7TZO - chains A and B of the 8 polymer chains in the assembly; structure by electron microscopy, 3.28 A resolution.

[Chain A (and B)]
Protein: Serine/threonine-protein kinase mTOR
From: Homo sapiens
Notes: EC 2.7.11.1; chain B of this document is another copy of the same molecule, construct and numbering; everything in this record applies to it too
Reference sequence: P42345 (MTOR_HUMAN); residue numbers follow UniProt; this construct covers 1-2549
Chain sequence (2674 residues; numbered -124 to 2549; the number before each row is that of its first residue; numbers below 1 keep their minus sign (Met-124 is residue -124)):
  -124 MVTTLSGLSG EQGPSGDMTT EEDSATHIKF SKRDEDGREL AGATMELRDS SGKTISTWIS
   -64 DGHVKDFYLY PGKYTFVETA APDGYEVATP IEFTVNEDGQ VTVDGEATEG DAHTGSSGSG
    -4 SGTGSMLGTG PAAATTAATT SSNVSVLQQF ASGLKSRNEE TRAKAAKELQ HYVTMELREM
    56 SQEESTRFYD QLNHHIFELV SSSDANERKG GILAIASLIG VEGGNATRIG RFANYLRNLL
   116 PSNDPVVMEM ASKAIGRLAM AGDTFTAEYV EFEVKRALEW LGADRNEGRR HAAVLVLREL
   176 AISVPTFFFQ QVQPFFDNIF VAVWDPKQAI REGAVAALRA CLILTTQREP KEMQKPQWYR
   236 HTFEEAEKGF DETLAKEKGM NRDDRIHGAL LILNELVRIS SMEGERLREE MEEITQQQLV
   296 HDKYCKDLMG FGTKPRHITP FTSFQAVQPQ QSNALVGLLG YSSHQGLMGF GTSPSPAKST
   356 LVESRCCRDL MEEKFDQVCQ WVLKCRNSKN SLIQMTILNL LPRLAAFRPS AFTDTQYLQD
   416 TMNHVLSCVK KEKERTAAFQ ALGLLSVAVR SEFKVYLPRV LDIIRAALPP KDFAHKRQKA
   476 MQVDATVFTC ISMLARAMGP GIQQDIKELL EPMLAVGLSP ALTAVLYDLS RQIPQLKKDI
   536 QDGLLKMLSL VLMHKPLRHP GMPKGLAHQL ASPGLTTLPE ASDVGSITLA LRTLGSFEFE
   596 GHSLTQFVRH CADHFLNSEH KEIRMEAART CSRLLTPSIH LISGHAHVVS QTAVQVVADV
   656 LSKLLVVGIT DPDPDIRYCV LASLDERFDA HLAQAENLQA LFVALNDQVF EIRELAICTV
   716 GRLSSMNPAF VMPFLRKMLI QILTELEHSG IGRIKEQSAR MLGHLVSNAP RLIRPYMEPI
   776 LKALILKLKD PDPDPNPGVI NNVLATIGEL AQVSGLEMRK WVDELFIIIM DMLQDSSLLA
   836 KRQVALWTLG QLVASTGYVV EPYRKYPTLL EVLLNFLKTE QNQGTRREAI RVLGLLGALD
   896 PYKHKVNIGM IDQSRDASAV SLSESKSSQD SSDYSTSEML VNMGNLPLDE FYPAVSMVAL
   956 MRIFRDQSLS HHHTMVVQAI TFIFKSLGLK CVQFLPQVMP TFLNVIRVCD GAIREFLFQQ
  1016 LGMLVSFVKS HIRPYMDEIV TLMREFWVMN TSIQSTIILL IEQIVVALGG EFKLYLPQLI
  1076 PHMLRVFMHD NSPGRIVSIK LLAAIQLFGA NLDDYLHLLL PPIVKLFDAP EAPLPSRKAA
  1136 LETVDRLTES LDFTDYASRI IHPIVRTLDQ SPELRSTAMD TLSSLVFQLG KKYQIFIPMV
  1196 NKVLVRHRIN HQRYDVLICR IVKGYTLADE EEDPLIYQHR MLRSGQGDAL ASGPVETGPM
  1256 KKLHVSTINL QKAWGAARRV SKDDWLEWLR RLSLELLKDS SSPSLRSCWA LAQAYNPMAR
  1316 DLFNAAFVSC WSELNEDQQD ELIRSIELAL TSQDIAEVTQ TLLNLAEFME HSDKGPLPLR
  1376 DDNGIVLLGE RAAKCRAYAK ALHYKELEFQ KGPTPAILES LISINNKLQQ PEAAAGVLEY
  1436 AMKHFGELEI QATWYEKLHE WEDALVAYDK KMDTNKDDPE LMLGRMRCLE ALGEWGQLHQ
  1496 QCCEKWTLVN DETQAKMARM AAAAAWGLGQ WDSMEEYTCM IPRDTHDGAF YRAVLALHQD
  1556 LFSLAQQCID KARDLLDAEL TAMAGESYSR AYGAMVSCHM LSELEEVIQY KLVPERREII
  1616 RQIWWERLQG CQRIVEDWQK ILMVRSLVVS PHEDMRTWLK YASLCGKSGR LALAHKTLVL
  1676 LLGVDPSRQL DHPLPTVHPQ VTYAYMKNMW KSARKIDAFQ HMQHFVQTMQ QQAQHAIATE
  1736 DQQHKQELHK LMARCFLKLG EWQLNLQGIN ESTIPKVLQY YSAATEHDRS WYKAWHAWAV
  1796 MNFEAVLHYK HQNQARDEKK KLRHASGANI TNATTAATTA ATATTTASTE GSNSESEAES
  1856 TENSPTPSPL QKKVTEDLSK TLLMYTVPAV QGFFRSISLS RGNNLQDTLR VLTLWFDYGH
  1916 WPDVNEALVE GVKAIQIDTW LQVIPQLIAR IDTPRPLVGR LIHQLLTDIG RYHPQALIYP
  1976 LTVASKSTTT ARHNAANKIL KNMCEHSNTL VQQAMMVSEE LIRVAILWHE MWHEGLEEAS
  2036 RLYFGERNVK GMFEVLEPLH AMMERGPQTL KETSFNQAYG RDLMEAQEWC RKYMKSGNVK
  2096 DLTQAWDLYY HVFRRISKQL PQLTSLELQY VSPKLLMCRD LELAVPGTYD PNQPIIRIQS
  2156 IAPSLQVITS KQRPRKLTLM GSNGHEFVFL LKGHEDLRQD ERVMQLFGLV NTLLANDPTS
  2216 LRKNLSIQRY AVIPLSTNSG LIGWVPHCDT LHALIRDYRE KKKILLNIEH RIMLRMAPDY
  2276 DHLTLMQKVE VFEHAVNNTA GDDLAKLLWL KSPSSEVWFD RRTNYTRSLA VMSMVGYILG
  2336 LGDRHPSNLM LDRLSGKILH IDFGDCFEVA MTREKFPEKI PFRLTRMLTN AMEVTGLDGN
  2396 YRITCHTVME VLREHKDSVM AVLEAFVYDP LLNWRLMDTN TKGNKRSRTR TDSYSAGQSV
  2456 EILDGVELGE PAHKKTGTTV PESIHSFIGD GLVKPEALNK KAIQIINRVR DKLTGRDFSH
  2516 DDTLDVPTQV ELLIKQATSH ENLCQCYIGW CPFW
Unresolved in the structure: -124 to 16, 31-36, 54-59, 75-81, 157-161, 224-232, 247-257, 290-355, 381-385, 405-409, 467-477, 492-496, 550-577, 579, 596-598, 634-643, 787-790, 904-926, 1239-1262, 1811-1872, 2434-2491 (chain B: -124 to 16, 31-36, 54-59, 75-81, 157-161, 224-232, 247-257, 290-355, 381-385, 405-409, 467-477, 492-496, 550-577, 596-598, 634-643, 787-790, 904-926, 1239-1262, 1811-1872, 2434-2491)
Differences from the reference sequence: initiating methionine (-124); expression tag (-123 to 0)
Swiss-Prot annotation at these positions:
  - region: Val2162 to Arg2168 (G-loop), Lys2258 to Gly2296 (Interaction with MLST8), Gly2335 to Asn2343 (Catalytic loop), His2355 to Thr2380 (Activation loop)
  - binding site (1D-myo-inositol hexakisphosphate): Lys1662, Lys1702, Arg1749
  - binding site (ATP): Ser2165, Gln2167, Leu2185, Lys2187, Glu2190, Tyr2225, Gly2238, Trp2239, Val2240, Thr2245, Met2345, Ile2356
  - binding site (Mg(2+)): Asn2343, Asp2357
  - modified residue: Met1 (N-acetylmethionine), Ser567 (Phosphoserine), Thr1162 (Phosphothreonine), Lys1218 (N6-acetyllysine), Ser1261 (Phosphoserine), Ser2159 (Phosphoserine), Thr2164 (Phosphothreonine), Thr2173 (Phosphothreonine), Thr2446 (Phosphothreonine), Ser2448 (Phosphoserine), Ser2478 (Phosphoserine), Ser2481 (Phosphoserine)
  - cross-link: Lys2066 (Glycyl lysine isopeptide (Lys-Gly) (interchain with G-Cter in ubiquitin))
  - natural variant: Ala8 (A8S: In a lung large cell carcinoma sample), Met135 (M135T: In a metastatic melanoma sample), Arg624 (R624H: In FCORD2; uncertain significance), Asp1376 (D1376E: Found in a patient with focal epilepsy; uncertain significance), Tyr1450 (Y1450D: In FCORD2), Trp1456 (W1456G: In FCORD2), Ala1459 (A1459D: In FCORD2; A1459S: In FCORD2; uncertain significance), Leu1460 (L1460P: In FCORD2), Cys1483 (C1483R: In FCORD2), Trp1490 (W1490R: In SKS), Met1595 (M1595I: In SKS), Arg1709 (R1709H: In FCORD2; uncertain significance), 13 further natural variant entries in UniProt
  - mutagenesis: Lys2066 (K2066R: Complete loss ubiquitination by the SCF(FBXO22) complex), Ser2159 (S2159A: Reduces mTORC1-associated S-2481 autophosphorylation; when associated with A-2164. Reduced activity of the mTORC1 complex; S2159D: Mimics phosphorylation ...), Thr2164 (T2164A: Reduces mTORC1-associated S-2481 autophosphorylation; when associated with A-2159; T2164E: Stronger phosphorylation of RPS6KB1; when associated with D-2159), Thr2173 (T2173A: Increased mTOR kinase activity), His2340 (H2340A: Barely detectable kinase activity), Asp2357 (D2357E: Kinase-dead mutant, loss of interaction with TM4SF5 and loss of lysosome membrane localization; when associated with I-2364), Val2364 (V2364I: Kinase-dead mutant, loss of interaction with TM4SF5 and loss of lysosome membrane localization; when associated with E-2357)

[Chain A / chain B interface]
Contacting residue pairs (36):
  Val661(A) with Ile1190(B), hydrophobic
  Ile664(A) with Phe1191(B), hydrophobic
  Thr665(A) with Met1194(B), hydrogen bond
  Val698(A) with Ser1153(B), hydrogen bond (backbone-side chain)
  Asn701(A) with Ser1153(B), hydrogen bond (backbone-side chain); Arg1154(B)
  Asp702(A) with His1157(B), salt bridge
  Gln703(A) with Ser1153(B); Arg1154(B), hydrogen bond (side chain-backbone); His1157(B); Pro1158(B); Arg1161(B)
  Phe729(A) with Asp1150(B)
  Gln736(A) with Asp1109(B); His1112(B), hydrogen bond
  His743(A) with Pro1072(B); Pro1076(B)
  Pro1072(A) with His743(B)
  Pro1076(A) with His743(B)
  Asp1109(A) with Gln736(B)
  His1112(A) with Gln736(B), hydrogen bond; Thr739(B); Glu740(B), salt bridge
  Asp1150(A) with Phe729(B)
  Tyr1151(A) with Asn701(B); Gln736(B)
  Ser1153(A) with Val698(B); Asn701(B), hydrogen bond (side chain-backbone); Asp702(B)
  Arg1154(A) with Asn701(B); Asp702(B); Gln703(B)
  His1157(A) with Thr665(B), hydrogen bond (side chain-backbone); Asp666(B)
  Met1194(A) with Thr665(B)
  Tyr1967(A) with Tyr1967(B)
Also at the interface, not in a pair above, chain A (31 interface residues in all): Asp666, Gln694, Thr739, Ser744, Gly745, Ile746, Gln1073, Met1083, Ile1190, Phe1191
Also at the interface, not in a pair above, chain B (37 interface residues in all): Ile664, Pro667, Gly745, Ile746, Leu1079, Arg1080, Met1083, Tyr1110, Leu1113, Tyr1151, Ala1152, Lys1187

[Overview]
31 residues of chain A and 37 residues of chain B are in contact; the contacts include 8 hydrogen bonds and 2
salt bridges. Polar pairs include Asp702(A)-His1157(B), His1112(A)-Glu740(B) and Thr665(A)-Met1194(B).
Chain A and chain B are both Serine/threonine-protein kinase mTOR (Homo sapiens); the structure, The apo
structure of human mTORC2 complex, was determined by electron microscopy.
